Entry 1MDB (X-ray diffraction, 2.15 A resolution); this record covers chain A.

# Chain A
Name: 2,3-dihydroxybenzoate-AMP ligase
Organism: Bacillus subtilis
Notes: EC 6.3.2.-
UniProt: P40871 (DHBE_BACSU); residue numbers follow UniProt; this construct covers 1-539
Sequence (539 residues; numbered 1 to 539; the number before each row is that of its first residue):
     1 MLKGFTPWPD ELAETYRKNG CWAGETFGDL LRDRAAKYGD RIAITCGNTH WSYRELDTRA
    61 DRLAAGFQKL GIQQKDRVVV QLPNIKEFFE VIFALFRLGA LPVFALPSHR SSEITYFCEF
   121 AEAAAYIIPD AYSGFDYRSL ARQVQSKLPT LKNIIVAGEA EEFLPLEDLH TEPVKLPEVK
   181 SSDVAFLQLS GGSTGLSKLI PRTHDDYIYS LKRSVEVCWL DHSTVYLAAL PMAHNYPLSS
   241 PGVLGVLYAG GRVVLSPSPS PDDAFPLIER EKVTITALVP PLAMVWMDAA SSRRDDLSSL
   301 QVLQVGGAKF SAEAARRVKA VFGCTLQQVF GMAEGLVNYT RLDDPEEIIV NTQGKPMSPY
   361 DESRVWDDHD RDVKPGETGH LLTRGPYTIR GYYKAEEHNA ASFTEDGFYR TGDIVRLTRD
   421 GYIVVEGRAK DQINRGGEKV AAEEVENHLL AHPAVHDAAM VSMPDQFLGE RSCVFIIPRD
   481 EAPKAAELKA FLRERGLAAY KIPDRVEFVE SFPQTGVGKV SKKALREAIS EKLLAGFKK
Disordered / not traced: 537-539
Residues lining bound ligands: adenosine monophosphate / 2,3-dihydroxy-benzoic acid: Gly-191, His-234, Asn-235, Tyr-236, Ser-240, Gly-306, Gly-307, Ala-308, Lys-309, Val-329, Phe-330, Gly-331, Met-332, Ala-333, Glu-334, Val-337, Gln-353, Thr-411, Asp-413, Val-425, Arg-428, Lys-519
What the authors report for this chain:
  - binding site for adenosine monophosphate: Gly-306 to Ala-308, Asp-413, Val-425
  - contacts within the chain: Ser-190/Lys-198 (hydrogen bond), Ser-190/Ser-197 (hydrogen bond), Asp-413/Arg-428
  - conformationally variable residues (order/disorder transition, side-chain flip): Thr-194 to Leu-196, Arg-428
  - binding site for 2,3-dihydroxy-benzoic acid: His-234 to Ser-240, Val-337
  - specificity-determining residues: Asn-235, Ser-240
  - specificity-determining residues: Val-337 (by similarity / conservation)

# Overview
Chain A binds adenosine monophosphate / 2,3-dihydroxy-benzoic acid. The paper reports a binding site for
adenosine monophosphate at Gly-306, Asp-413 and Val-425; a binding site for 2,3-dihydroxy-benzoic acid at
His-234 and Val-337.
Chain A is 2,3-dihydroxybenzoate-AMP ligase (Bacillus subtilis); the structure, CRYSTAL STRUCTURE OF DhbE IN
COMPLEX WITH DHB-ADENYLATE, was determined by X-ray diffraction together with 1MD9 and 1MDF from the same
study.
